PDB entry 3E63 | X-ray diffraction, 1.90 A resolution | chain A

== Chain A ==
Protein: Tyrosine-protein kinase JAK2
Organism: Homo sapiens
Notes: EC 2.7.10.2; fragment: CATALYTIC DOMAIN to 1131)
Reference sequence: O60674 (JAK2_HUMAN); numbering as in UniProt (aligned over 839-1131)
Sequence (293 residues; numbered 839 to 1131; the number before each row is that of its first residue):
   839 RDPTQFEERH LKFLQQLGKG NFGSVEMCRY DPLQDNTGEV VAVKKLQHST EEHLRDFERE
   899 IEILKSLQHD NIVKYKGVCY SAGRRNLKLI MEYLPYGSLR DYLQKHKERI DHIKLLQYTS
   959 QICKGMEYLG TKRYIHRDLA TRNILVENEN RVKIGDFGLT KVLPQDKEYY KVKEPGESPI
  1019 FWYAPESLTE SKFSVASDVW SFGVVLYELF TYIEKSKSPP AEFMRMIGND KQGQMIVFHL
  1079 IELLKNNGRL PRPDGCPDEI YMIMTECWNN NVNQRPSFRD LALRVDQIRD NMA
Not modelled in the structure: 839
Modified residues: Tyr-1007 (o-phosphotyrosine; PTR); Tyr-1008 (o-phosphotyrosine; PTR)
Ligand contacts: 5-phenyl-1H-indazol-3-amine (5B2): Leu-855, Gly-856, Lys-857, Gly-858, Val-863, Ala-880, Val-911, Met-929, Glu-930, Tyr-931, Leu-932, Gly-935, Asn-981, Leu-983, Gly-993, Asp-994
UniProt features mapped onto this chain:
  - active site: Asp-976 (Proton acceptor)
  - binding site (ATP): Leu-855 to Val-863, Lys-882
  - modified residue (Phosphotyrosine): Tyr-868, Tyr-966, Tyr-972, Tyr-1007, Tyr-1008
  - mutagenesis: Lys-882 (K882E: Loss of ability to up-regulate potassium voltage-gated channel activity of KCNA3)

== Overview ==
Bound to chain A: 5-phenyl-1H-indazol-3-amine. Curated annotation (UniProt) lists active-site residue Asp-976,
10 ATP-binding residues and one mutagenesis site.
Chain A is Tyrosine-protein kinase JAK2 (Homo sapiens); the structure, Fragment based discovery of JAK-2
inhibitors, was determined by X-ray diffraction, deposited together with 3E62 and 3E64.
